PDB entry 1TFZ | X-ray diffraction, 1.80 A resolution | chain A

[Chain A]
Name: 4-hydroxyphenylpyruvate dioxygenase
Source organism: Arabidopsis thaliana
Notes: EC 1.13.11.27
UniProt: P93836 (HPPD_ARATH); residues 2-424 here correspond to UniProt positions 23-445 (UniProt number = residue number + 21)
Chain sequence (424 residues; numbered 1 to 424; the number before each row is that of its first residue):
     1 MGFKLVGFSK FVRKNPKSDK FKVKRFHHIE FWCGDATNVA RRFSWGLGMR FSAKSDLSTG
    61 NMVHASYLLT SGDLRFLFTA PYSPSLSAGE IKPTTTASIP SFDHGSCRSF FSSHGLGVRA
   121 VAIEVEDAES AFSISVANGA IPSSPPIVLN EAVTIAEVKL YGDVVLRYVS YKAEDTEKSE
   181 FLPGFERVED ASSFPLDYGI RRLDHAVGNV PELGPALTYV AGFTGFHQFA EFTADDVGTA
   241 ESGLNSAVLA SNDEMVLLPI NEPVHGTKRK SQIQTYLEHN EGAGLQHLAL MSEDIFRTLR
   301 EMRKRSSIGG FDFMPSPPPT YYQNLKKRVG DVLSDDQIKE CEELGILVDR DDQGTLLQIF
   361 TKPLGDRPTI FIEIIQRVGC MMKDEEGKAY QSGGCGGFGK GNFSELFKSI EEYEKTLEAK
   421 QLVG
Unresolved in the structure: 1-14, 173-179, 231-241, 267-269, 382-390, 409-424
Construct notes: initiating methionine (1)
Swiss-Prot annotation at these positions:
  - binding site (Fe cation): His-205, His-287, Glu-373
Disulfide bonds: Cys-380/Cys-395
Bound ions: Fe ion: His-205, His-287, Glu-373 (together with 869)
Ligand contacts: 869 ((1-tert-butyl-5-hydroxy-1H-pyrazol-4-yl)[6-(methylsulfonyl)-4'-methoxy-2-methyl-1,1'-biphenyl-3-yl]methanone): His-205, Val-207, Ser-246, Val-248, Pro-259, Asn-261, His-287, Met-314, Leu-347, Gln-358, Phe-360, Phe-371, Glu-373, Phe-398, Gly-399, Lys-400, Asn-402, Phe-403, Leu-406

[In short]
Ligands of chain A: compound 869. His-205, His-287 and Glu-373 form the Fe ion site. UniProt lists 3 Fe
cation-binding residues.
Chain A is 4-hydroxyphenylpyruvate dioxygenase (Arabidopsis thaliana); the structure, Structural basis for
herbicidal inhibitor selectivity revealed by comparison of crystal structures of plant and mammalian ..., was
determined by X-ray diffraction, deposited together with 1SQD, 1SQI and 1TG5.
